Entry 8ZNZ (electron microscopy, 3.06 A resolution); this record covers chains A and I of the 10 polymer chains in the assembly.

== Chain A ==
Molecule: 5'-nucleotidase
Source organism: Homo sapiens
Notes: EC 3.1.3.35, 3.1.3.5, 3.1.3.89, 3.1.3.91, 3.1.3.99
UniProtKB: P21589 (5NTD_HUMAN); residue numbers follow UniProt; this construct covers 26-549
Amino-acid sequence (524 residues; numbered 26 to 549; the number before each row is that of its first residue):
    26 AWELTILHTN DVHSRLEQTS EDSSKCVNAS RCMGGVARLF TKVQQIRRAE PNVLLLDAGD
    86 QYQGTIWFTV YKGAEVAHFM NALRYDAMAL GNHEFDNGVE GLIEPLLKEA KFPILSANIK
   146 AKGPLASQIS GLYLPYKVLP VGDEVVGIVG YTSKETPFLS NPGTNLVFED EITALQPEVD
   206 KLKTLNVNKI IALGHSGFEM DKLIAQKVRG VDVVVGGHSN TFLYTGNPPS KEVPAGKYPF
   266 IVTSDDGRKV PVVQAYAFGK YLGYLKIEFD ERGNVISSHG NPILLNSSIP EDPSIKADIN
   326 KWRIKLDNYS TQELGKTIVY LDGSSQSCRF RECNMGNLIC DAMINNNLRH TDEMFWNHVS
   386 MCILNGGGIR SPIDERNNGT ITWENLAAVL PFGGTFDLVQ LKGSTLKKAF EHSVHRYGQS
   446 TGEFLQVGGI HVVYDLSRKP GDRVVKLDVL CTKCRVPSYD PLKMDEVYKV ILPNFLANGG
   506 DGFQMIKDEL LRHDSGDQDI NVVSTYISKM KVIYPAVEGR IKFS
Disulfide bonds: C51-C57, C353-C358, C365-C387, C476-C479
Metal / ion sites: Zn2+ site 1: D36, H38; Zn2+ site 2: D85, N117, H220, H243; Ca2+: N213, D237, G298
UniProt features mapped onto this chain:
  - binding site (Zn(2+)): D36, H38, D85, N117, H220, H243
  - binding site (AMP): R354, N390, R395, F417, F500, D506
  - binding site (IMP): R354, N390, R395, F417, F500, D506
  - site (Transition state stabilizer): H118, D121
  - lipidation: S549 (GPI-anchor amidated serine)
  - glycosylation (N-linked (GlcNAc...) asparagine): N53, N311, N333, N403
  - natural variant: C358 (C358Y: In CALJA)

== Chain I ==
Molecule: HB0039 Fab heavy chain
Source organism: Homo sapiens
Notes: antibody fragment or engineered binder
Amino-acid sequence (117 residues; each row starts with the number of its first residue):
     1 QVQLVQSGAE VKKPGASVKL SCKASGYTFT SYWIHWVRQA PGQGLEWIGM IHPNSGSTYY
    61 NEKFKGRATL TVDKSTSTAY MELSSLRSED TAVYYCARYY GSDYEWYFDV WGQGTTV
Disulfide bonds: C22-C96

== Interface between chain A and chain I ==
Contacting residue pairs (16; chain A residue first):
  R109(A) - D103(I)  salt bridge
  Y110(A) - Y104(I)  hydrogen bond (backbone-side chain)
  K136(A) - Y104(I)
  V163(A) - Y59(I)
  P165(A) - W33(I)  hydrophobic
  G167(A) - W33(I)
  G167(A) - H52(I)
  D168(A) - H52(I)
  D168(A) - N54(I)
  D168(A) - S55(I)  hydrogen bond
  D168(A) - S57(I)  hydrogen bond (backbone-side chain)
  E169(A) - W33(I)
  E169(A) - S55(I)  hydrogen bond
  E169(A) - S57(I)  hydrogen bond
  L210(A) - Y59(I)
  N211(A) - K65(I)  hydrogen bond
Also at the interface, not in a pair above, chain A (14 interface residues in all): N106, F137, V170, V212
From the paper, about this interface:
  - epitope / paratope residues, chain A: Y110(A), L159(A), D168(A), E169(A)
  - hot spots on chain A (mutagenesis) - D168A: decreased binding to HB0039 Fab heavy chain (chain I)
  - hot spots on chain A (mutagenesis) - V170A: abolished binding to HB0039

== Summary ==
Chain A and chain I form an interface of 14 and 9 residues respectively; the contacts include 6 hydrogen bonds
and 1 salt bridge. Polar pairs include R109(A)-D103(I), Y110(A)-Y104(I) and D168(A)-S55(I). The paper reports
that D168A of chain A reduces binding to HB0039 Fab heavy chain (chain I); epitope/paratope residues Y110(A),
L159(A) and D168(A) among others.
Chain A is 5'-nucleotidase and chain I is HB0039 Fab heavy chain, both from Homo sapiens; the structure, CD73
bound with HB0045, was determined by electron microscopy.
